PDB entry 6R0Z | electron microscopy, 3.80 A resolution | chains E and J of the 26 polymer chains in the assembly

Chain E:
Protein: V-type ATP synthase beta chain
Organism: Thermus thermophilus (strain HB8 / ATCC 27634 / DSM 579)
Reference sequence: Q56404 (VATB_THET8); numbering as in UniProt (aligned over 1-478)
Amino-acid sequence (478 residues; numbered 1 to 478; the number before each row is that of its first residue):
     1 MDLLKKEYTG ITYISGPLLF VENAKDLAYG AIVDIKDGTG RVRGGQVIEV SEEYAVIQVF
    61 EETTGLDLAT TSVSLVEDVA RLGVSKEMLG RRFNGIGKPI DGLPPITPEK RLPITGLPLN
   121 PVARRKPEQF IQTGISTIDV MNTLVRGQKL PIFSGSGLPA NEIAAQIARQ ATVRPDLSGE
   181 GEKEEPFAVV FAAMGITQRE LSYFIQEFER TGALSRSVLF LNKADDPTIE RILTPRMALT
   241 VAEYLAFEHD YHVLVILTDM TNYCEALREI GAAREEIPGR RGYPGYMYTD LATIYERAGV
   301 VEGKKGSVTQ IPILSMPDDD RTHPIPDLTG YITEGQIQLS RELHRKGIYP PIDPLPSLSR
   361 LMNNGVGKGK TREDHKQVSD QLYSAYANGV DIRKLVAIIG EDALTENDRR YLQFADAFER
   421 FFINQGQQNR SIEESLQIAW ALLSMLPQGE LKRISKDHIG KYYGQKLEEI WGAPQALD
Not modelled in the structure: 1-2, 465-478

Chain J:
Protein: V-type ATP synthase subunit E
Organism: Thermus thermophilus (strain HB8 / ATCC 27634 / DSM 579)
Reference sequence: P74901 (VATE_THET8); numbering as in UniProt (aligned over 1-188)
Amino-acid sequence (188 residues; row label = number of the first residue in the row):
     1 MSKLEAILSQ EVEAEIQALL QEAEAKAEAV KREAEEKAKA LLQARERALE AQYRAALRRA
    61 ESAGELLVAT ARTQARGEVL EEVRRRVREA LEALPQKPEW PEVVRKLALE ALEALPGAKA
   121 LVANPEDLPH LEALARERGV ELQAEPALRL GVRAVGAEGK TQVENSLLAR LDRAWDALSS
   181 KVAQALWG
Not modelled in the structure: 1, 188

Interface between chain E and chain J:
Residue-residue contacts (22; chain E residue first):
  L3(E) with E164(J); A169(J); R170(J); R173(J), hydrogen bond (backbone-side chain)
  L4(E) with E110(J); A114(J), hydrophobic; V163(J), hydrophobic
  K6(E) with T161(J); Q162(J); V163(J)
  E7(E) with T161(J); Q162(J), hydrogen bond; E164(J)
  Y8(E) with K160(J); T161(J)
  T9(E) with K160(J), hydrogen bond (backbone-backbone)
  E22(E) with K160(J), salt bridge
  N23(E) with E158(J), hydrogen bond; K160(J)
  S72(E) with Q162(J)
  E209(E) with R59(J), hydrogen bond (backbone-side chain)
  R210(E) with R59(J), hydrogen bond (backbone-side chain)
Other interface residues (no listed pair), chain E (15 interface residues in all): K5, G10, G102, T211
Other interface residues (no listed pair), chain J (14 interface residues in all): T73, L115

Overview:
15 residues of chain E face 14 of chain J across their interface; the contacts include 6 hydrogen bonds and 1
salt bridge. Among the polar pairs are E22(E)-K160(J), L3(E)-R173(J) and E7(E)-Q162(J).
Chain E is V-type ATP synthase beta chain and chain J is V-type ATP synthase subunit E, both from Thermus
thermophilus (strain HB8 / ATCC 27634 / DSM 579); the structure, Thermus thermophilus V/A-type
ATPase/synthase, rotational state 1L, was determined by electron microscopy together with 6QUM, 6R0W, 6R0Y and
6R10 from the same study.
